PDB entry 3E1U | X-ray diffraction, 2.30 A resolution | chain A

[Chain A]
Name: DNA dC->dU-editing enzyme APOBEC-3G
Organism: Homo sapiens
Notes: EC 3.5.4.-; fragment: APOBEC3G Catalytic Domain
UniProtKB: Q9HC16 (ABC3G_HUMAN); residue numbers follow UniProt; this construct covers 197-380
Sequence (189 residues; each row starts with the number of its first residue):
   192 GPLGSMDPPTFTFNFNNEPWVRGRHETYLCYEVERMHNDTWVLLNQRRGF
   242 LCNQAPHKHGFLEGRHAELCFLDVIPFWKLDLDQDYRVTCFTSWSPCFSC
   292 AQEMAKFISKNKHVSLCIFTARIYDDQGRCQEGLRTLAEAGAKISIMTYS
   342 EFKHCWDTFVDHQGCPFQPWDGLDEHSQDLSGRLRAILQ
Not modelled in the structure: 192-196
Construct notes: expression tag (192-196)
Swiss-Prot annotation at these positions:
  - region (Interaction with DNA): Arg213 to Arg215, Arg313 to Arg320
  - active site: Glu259 (Proton donor)
  - binding site (Zn(2+)): His257, Cys288, Cys291
  - site: Asn244 (Interaction with DNA)
  - modified residue: Thr218 (Phosphothreonine)
  - cross-link ((Microbial infection) Glycyl lysine isopeptide (Lys-Gly)): Lys249 (interchain with G-Cter in ubiquitin), Lys270 (interchain with G-Cter in ubiquitin), Lys297 (interchain with G-Cter in ubiquitin), Lys301 (interchain with G-Cter in ubiquitin), Lys303 (interchain with G-Cter in ubiquitin), Lys334 (interchain with G-Cter in ubiquitin)
  - mutagenesis: Pro210 (P210A/G: Nearly abolished catalytic efficiency of cytidine deaminase activity), Arg213 (R213A: Slightly reduces enzyme activity; R213E: Reduces enzyme activity), Arg215 (R215A/E: Abolishes enzyme activity), Glu217 (E217K: Modifies the spectrum of action against mobile genetic elements; when associated with K-247), Thr218 (T218A: Loss of phosphorylation. No effect on cytidine deaminase activity or HIV-1 restriction activity ...), Cys221 (C221S: Does not decrease cytidine deaminase activity), Asn244 (N244A: Abolishes enzyme activity), Gln245 (Q245A: Nearly abolished cytidine deaminase activity), Pro247 (P247K: Modifies the spectrum of action against mobile genetic elements; when associated with K-217), His248 (H248A: Improved catalytic efficiency of cytidine deaminase activity), His250 (H250A: Improved catalytic efficiency of cytidine deaminase activity), Arg256 (R256A: Strongly reduced cytidine deaminase activity), 17 further mutagenesis entries in UniProt
Metal / ion sites: Zn2+: His257, Cys288, Cys291
What the authors report for this chain:
  - Zn2+ coordination: His257, Cys288, Cys291
  - contacts within the chain: Phe204-Arg215 (hydrogen bond), Asn207-Arg215 (hydrogen bond), Glu209-Arg215 (hydrogen bond), Arg215-Trp285 (hydrogen bond), Arg215-Arg313 (hydrophobic contact), Arg256-Asp264 (salt bridge), Phe252-Arg256 (hydrophobic contact)
  - binding site for Zn2+: His257 (by similarity / conservation)
  - mutagenesis - R215E: abolished catalytic activity (citing earlier work)
  - mutagenesis - R256E, F289A, R313E/R320D: decreased catalytic activity
  - mutagenesis - N244A, W285A, Y315A: abolished catalytic activity
  - mutagenesis - R374E/R376D: decreased binding to ssDNA
  - mutagenesis - R213E, R374E/R376D: decreased catalytic activity on ssDNA
  - mutagenesis - D316R/D317R: increased binding to ssDNA
  - specificity-determining residues: Asp316, Asp317
  - mutagenesis - D316R/D317R (1.6-fold): increased catalytic activity on ssDNA

[In short]
His257, Cys288 and Cys291 coordinate Zn2+. UniProt lists active-site residue Glu259, 3 Zn2+-binding residues
and 35 mutagenesis sites. From the paper: a binding site for Zn2+ at His257; R215E, N244A and W285A, among
others, abolish catalytic activity; 10 substitutions were tested in all.
Chain A is DNA dC->dU-editing enzyme APOBEC-3G (Homo sapiens); the structure, The Crystal Structure of the
Anti-Viral APOBEC3G Catalytic Domain, was determined by X-ray diffraction together with 3IQS from the same
study.
